PDB entry 6YXR | electron microscopy, 3.40 A resolution | chains A and F of the 11 polymer chains in the assembly

== Chain A ==
Protein: Photosystem I P700 chlorophyll a apoprotein A1
From: Dunaliella salina
Notes: EC 1.97.1.12
Reference sequence: D0FXV2 (D0FXV2_DUNSA); numbering as in UniProt (aligned over 13-751)
Chain sequence (739 residues; row label = number of the first residue in the row):
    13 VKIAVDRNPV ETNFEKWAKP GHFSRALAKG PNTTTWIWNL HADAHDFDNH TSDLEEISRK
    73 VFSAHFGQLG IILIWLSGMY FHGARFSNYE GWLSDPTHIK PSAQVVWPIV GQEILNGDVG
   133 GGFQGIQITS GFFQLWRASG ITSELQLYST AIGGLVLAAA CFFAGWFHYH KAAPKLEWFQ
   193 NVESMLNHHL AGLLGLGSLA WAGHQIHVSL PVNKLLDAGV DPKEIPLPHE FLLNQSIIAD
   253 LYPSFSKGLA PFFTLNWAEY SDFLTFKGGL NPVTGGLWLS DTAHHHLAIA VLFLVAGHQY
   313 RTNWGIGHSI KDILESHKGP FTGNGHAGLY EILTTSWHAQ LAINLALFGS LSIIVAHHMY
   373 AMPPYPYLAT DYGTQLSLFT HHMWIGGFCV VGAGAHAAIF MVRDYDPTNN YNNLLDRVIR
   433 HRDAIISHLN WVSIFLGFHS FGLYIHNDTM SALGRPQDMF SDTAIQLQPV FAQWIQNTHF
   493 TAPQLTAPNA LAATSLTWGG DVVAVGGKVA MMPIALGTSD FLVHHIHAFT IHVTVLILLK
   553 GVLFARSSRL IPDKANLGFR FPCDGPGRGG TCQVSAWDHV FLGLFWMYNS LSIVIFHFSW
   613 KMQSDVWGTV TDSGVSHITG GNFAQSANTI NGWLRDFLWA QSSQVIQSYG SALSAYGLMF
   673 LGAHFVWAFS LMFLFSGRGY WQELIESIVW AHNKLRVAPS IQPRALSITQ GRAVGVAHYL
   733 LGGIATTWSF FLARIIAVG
Bound ions: chlorophyll a Mg site 1 near Q116 (its only coordinating residue here); chlorophyll a Mg site 2 near Q124 (its only coordinating residue here); chlorophyll a Mg site 3 near T498 (its only coordinating residue here); 4Fe-4S cluster Fe: C575, C584 (shared with 2 residues of chain B)
Ligand contacts:
  - 1,2-diacyl-glycerol-3-sn-phosphate (3PH): R19, F175, W178, F179
  - beta-carotene (BCR), molecule 1: I84, W87, L88, G204, L205, L208, G209
  - beta-carotene (BCR), molecule 2: L85, L88, Y92, T162, G165, G166, L208, L211, A212
  - beta-carotene (BCR), molecule 3: W119, P120, I121
  - beta-carotene (BCR), molecule 4: L211, L261, F264, L299, V303, L306, V307, H310
  - beta-carotene (BCR), molecule 5: A351, I355, A409, F412
  - beta-carotene (BCR), molecule 6: A358, S362, V402, A405, G406, V547, L550, L551
  - beta-carotene (BCR), molecule 7: M671, G674, A675, F677, V678, L733, I736, A737, W740
  - chlorophyll a isomer (CL0): F453, Y456, I538, F541, T542, Y600, N601, S604, I605, F608, W645, L650, S654, I658, F672, H676, W679, Y731, G735, T738, T739, F742
  - chlorophyll a (CLA), molecule 1: V13, K14, I15, W190, N193, S196, H200, T314, N315, W316
  - chlorophyll a (CLA), molecule 2: I15, V17, F74, F78, A172, C173, F175, A176, F179, H180, A184, W190
  - chlorophyll a (CLA), molecule 3: T24, N25, F26, K28, W29, H34, K72, S75, G79, F174, G177, W178, Y181, H182
  - chlorophyll a (CLA), molecule 4: W29, P32, W48, I49, W50, L52, H53
  - chlorophyll a (CLA), molecule 5: W29, H34, F35, L52, H53, A56, H57, F59, H62, A76, G79, Q80, I83
  - chlorophyll a (CLA), molecule 6: T46, I49, W50, I697, I700, V701, H704, V709, P711, P715, R716, L718
  - chlorophyll a (CLA), molecule 7: W50, F677, V678, F681, F685, L718, Q722, A725, V726, A729, H730, L733
  - chlorophyll a (CLA), molecule 8: H53, A54, D55, H57, D58, L353, L357, F400, C401, V403, G404, A407, H408, I411, R415, F571, R572, W589, V592, L596, L733
  - chlorophyll a (CLA), molecule 9: H57, F59, D60, V73, A76, H77, Q80, L81, I84, L85, L88, L169, W349, H350, Q352, L353, N356, L357, F360
  - chlorophyll a (CLA), molecule 10: S70, F191, V194, M197, L198, H201, I322, L326, L345, T346, T347, S348, W349, Q352, I355, N356, L359, F360
  - chlorophyll a (CLA), molecule 11: F74, H77, F78, L81, L169, C173, W190, F191, N193, S196, M197, H200, H201, G204, L205
  - chlorophyll a (CLA), molecule 12: Q80, I83, I84, W87, F360, I397, F400, C401
  - chlorophyll a (CLA), molecule 13: I86, W87, S89, G90, F93, H94, F98, V117, W119
  - chlorophyll a (CLA), molecule 14: W87, M91, A115, Q116, I138, Q139, I140, T141, S142, A667, Y668, W740, L744
  - chlorophyll a (CLA), molecule 15: W87, M91, T141, S142, F144, S389, L390, T392, H393, W396, F400, M671, I736, T739, W740
  - chlorophyll a (CLA), molecule 16: W87, S142, G143, F144, L147, L206, F360, L363, S364, V367, M371, Y377, L390, H393, H394, I397
  - chlorophyll a (CLA), molecule 17: Y92, S151, G152, I153, Q158, S161, T162, G209, A212, W213, G215, H216, H219, V220, P240, H241, L244
  - chlorophyll a (CLA), molecule 18: Q116, V117, V118, W119, I121, Q124, L127, A667, L670
  - chlorophyll a (CLA), molecule 19: L147, A150, L206, G209, S210, W213, Q217, L289, L291, T294, H297, H298, I301, F305, L363, I366, V367, H370, M371, P376, Y377
  - chlorophyll a (CLA), molecule 20: L157, Q158, S161, L239, H241, L245
  - chlorophyll a (CLA), molecule 21: V168, A171, A172, F175
  - chlorophyll a (CLA), molecule 22: N199, H200, A203, G204, L208, L306, H310, Y312, T314, W316, I318
  - chlorophyll a (CLA), molecule 23: L202, L206, L304, F305, A308, Q311, Y312, I322, I325, A358, L359, L427, V430, L551, V554, L555
  - chlorophyll a (CLA), molecule 24: L211, A212, A214, G215, I218, H219, L244, Q247, F257, G260, L261, Y272, F275, L299
  - chlorophyll a (CLA), molecule 25: F264, W269, A270, Y272, S273, L276, T277, F278, H296, L299, A300, N501
  - chlorophyll a (CLA), molecule 26: T277, F278, G280, G281, L289, D293, T294, H296, H297, A300, I301, H370, M371, M374, P376, A505, T506
  - chlorophyll a (CLA), molecule 27: F278, L497, T498, A499, P500, N501, A502
  - chlorophyll a (CLA), molecule 28: V307, A308, H310, Q311, I318, G319, H320
  - chlorophyll a (CLA), molecule 29: Q311, H320, D324, I325, S328, H329
  - chlorophyll a (CLA), molecule 30: I325, L326, H338, L341, L426, L427, V430
  - chlorophyll a (CLA), molecule 31: H329, K330, P332, F333
  - chlorophyll a (CLA), molecule 32: F333, T334, L426, R429, V430, H433, I437, H440
  - chlorophyll a (CLA), molecule 33: L359, S362, L363, I366, H369, H370, Y372, A373, M374, T506, S507, T509, W510
  - chlorophyll a (CLA), molecule 34: I365, I366, H369, M395, V402, I543, T546, V547, M599, S602, L603, V606
  - chlorophyll a (CLA), molecule 35: H369, Y372, F483, A484, I487, Q488, T509, W510, I526, L528, H536, H539, I543, V606, H609, F610, K613
  - chlorophyll a (CLA), molecule 36: A436, H440, W443
  - chlorophyll a (CLA), molecule 37: I437, L441, V444, A540, I543, H544, V547, L551
  - chlorophyll a (CLA), molecule 38: S439, N442, W443, I446
  - chlorophyll a (CLA), molecule 39: N442, S445, I446, G449, F450, F453, G454, I457, F541, L548, I549, F597, W598
  - chlorophyll a (CLA), molecule 40: W443, I446, F447, F450, H451
  - chlorophyll a (CLA), molecule 41: W443, F447, L448, Q480, P481, V482, F483, A484, F533, H536, H537, A540, H544
  - chlorophyll a (CLA), molecule 42: F450, G454, L455, I457, H458, T461, M462, R467, D470, F472, I477
  - chlorophyll a (CLA), molecule 43: F453, I457, D460, F541, F597, W598, Y600, N601, I642, L646, W679, Y731
  - chlorophyll a (CLA), molecule 44: T461, A464, L465
  - chlorophyll a (CLA), molecule 45: W486, I487, T490, H491, A494, T498, A499, T506, W510
  - chlorophyll a (CLA), molecule 46: L646, L650, W651
  - chlorophyll a (CLA), molecule 47: L670, L673, G674, H676, F677, W679, A680
  - chlorophyll a (CLA), molecule 48: F677, A680, F681, L683, M684, F687, Y692, W693, L696
  - chlorophyll a (CLA), molecule 49: I700, A703, H704, L707, V709
  - phylloquinone (PQN): M684, F685, S688, G689, R690, W693, A717, L718, G723
  - 4Fe-4S cluster (SF4): C575, G577, P578, C584, I720, R724

== Chain F ==
Protein: PsaF
From: Dunaliella salina
Chain sequence (163 residues; row label = number of the first residue in the row):
    78 DIAGLTPCSE SKAYNKLERK ELKVLDKRLK QYEPGSAPYL ALQATKERTE NRFKTYAKQG
   138 LLCGNDGLPH LISDPGLALR FNHAGEVFIP TFGFLYVAGY IGHVGRQYII LSKEDAKPTD
   198 KEIILDVPLA LKLAFQGWAW PLASIQELRN GSLLEKDENI TVS
Disulfide bonds: C85-C140
Bound ions: chlorophyll a Mg near D151 (its only coordinating residue here)
Ligand contacts:
  - beta-carotene (BCR), molecule 1: T132, L148, E163, V164, P167
  - beta-carotene (BCR), molecule 2: S150, P152, F165, T168, G176, G179, R183, W217, S221
  - beta-carotene (BCR), molecule 3: P167, G170, F171, V174, I178
  - chlorophyll a (CLA), molecule 1: S150, V164, T168, L172
  - chlorophyll a (CLA), molecule 2: D151, P152, G153, L154, R157
  - chlorophyll a (CLA), molecule 3: P167, T168, F171, L172, A175, I178, G179, W217
  - chlorophyll a (CLA), molecule 4: Y173, W215, P218, L219, I222
  - chlorophyll a (CLA), molecule 5: V174, Y177, I178, V181, A211, W215
  - chlorophyll a (CLA), molecule 6: I178, G179, V181, G182, R183, Y185, A207
  - chlorophyll a (CLA), molecule 7: Y185, I186, E199, L202, L208

== Interface between chain A and chain F ==
Contacting residue pairs - 33 pairs, chain A then chain F:
  A30(A) with I201(F)
  P43(A) with T196(F), hydrogen bond (backbone-side chain); I200(F), hydrophobic
  I121(A) with R125(F)
  E125(A) with R105(F), salt bridge
  N128(A) with R105(F), hydrogen bond (backbone-side chain)
  D130(A) with R105(F), salt bridge; Q108(F); Y109(F), hydrogen bond
  Q136(A) with Y109(F); P115(F); A118(F)
  N705(A) with E232(F)
  K706(A) with L230(F); L231(F); E232(F), hydrogen bond (side chain-backbone); N236(F)
  L707(A) with R183(F), hydrogen bond (backbone-side chain); L230(F)
  R708(A) with R183(F); I187(F); E224(F), salt bridge; S229(F), hydrogen bond (side chain-backbone)
  V709(A) with R183(F)
  A710(A) with I186(F); K190(F)
  P711(A) with E199(F)
  S712(A) with K190(F); P195(F); E199(F), hydrogen bond (backbone-side chain)
  I713(A) with T196(F); E199(F); I200(F), hydrophobic
Also at the interface, not in a pair above, chain A (22 interface residues in all): N44, W48, I126, G129, G134, W702
Also at the interface, not in a pair above, chain F (25 interface residues in all): T122, G182, D197, I237

== Summary ==
Chain A and chain F form an interface of 22 and 25 residues respectively, with 7 hydrogen bonds and 3 salt
bridges. Polar pairs include E125(A)-R105(F), D130(A)-R105(F) and R708(A)-E224(F). 2 chlorophyll a molecules
are bound between chain A and chain F.
Chain A is Photosystem I P700 chlorophyll a apoprotein A1 and chain F is PsaF, both from Dunaliella salina;
the structure, Dunaliella Minimal Photosystem I, was determined by electron microscopy, deposited together
with 6SL5.
